6IRF - chains A and D of the 4 polymer chains in the assembly; structure by electron microscopy, 5.10 A resolution (low resolution: residue-level contacts below are approximate; hydrogen-bond / salt-bridge calls are withheld).

[Chain A]
Name: Glutamate receptor ionotropic, NMDA 1
Source organism: Homo sapiens
UniProtKB: Q05586 (NMDZ1_HUMAN); residue numbers follow UniProt; this construct covers 1-847
Chain sequence (847 residues; numbered 1 to 847; the number before each row is that of its first residue):
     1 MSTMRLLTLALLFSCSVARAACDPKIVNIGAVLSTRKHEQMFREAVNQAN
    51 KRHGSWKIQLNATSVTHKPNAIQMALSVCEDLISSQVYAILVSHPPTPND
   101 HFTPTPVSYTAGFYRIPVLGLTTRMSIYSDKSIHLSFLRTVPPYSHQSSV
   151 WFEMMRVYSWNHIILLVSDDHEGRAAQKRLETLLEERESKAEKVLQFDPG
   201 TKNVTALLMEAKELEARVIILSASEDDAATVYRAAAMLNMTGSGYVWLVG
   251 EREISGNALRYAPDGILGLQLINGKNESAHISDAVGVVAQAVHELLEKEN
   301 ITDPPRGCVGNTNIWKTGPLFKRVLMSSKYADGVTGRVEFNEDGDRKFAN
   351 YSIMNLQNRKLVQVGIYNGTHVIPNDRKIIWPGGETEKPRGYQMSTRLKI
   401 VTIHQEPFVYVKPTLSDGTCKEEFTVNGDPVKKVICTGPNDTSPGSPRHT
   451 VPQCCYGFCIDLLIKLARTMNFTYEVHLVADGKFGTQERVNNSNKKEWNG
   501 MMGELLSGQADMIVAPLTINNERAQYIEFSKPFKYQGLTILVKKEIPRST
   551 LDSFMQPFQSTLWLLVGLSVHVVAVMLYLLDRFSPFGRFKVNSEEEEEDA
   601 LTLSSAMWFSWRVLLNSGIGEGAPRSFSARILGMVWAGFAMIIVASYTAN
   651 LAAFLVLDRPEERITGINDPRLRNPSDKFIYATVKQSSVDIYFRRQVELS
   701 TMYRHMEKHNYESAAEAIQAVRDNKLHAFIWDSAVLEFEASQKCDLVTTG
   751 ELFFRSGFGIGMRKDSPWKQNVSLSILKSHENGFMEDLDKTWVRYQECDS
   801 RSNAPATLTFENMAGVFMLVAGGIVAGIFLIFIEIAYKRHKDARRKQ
Unresolved in the structure: 1-24, 549-552, 585-600, 623-625, 659-662, 803-808, 845-847
Differences from the reference sequence: engineered mutation Arg612 (Gly in Q05586)
Disulfides: Cys79-Cys308, Cys420-Cys454, Cys436-Cys455
UniProt features mapped onto this chain:
  - region: Leu603 to Pro624 (Pore-forming)
  - binding site (glycine): Pro516, Thr518, Arg523, Ser688, Asp732
  - glycosylation (N-linked (GlcNAc...) asparagine): Asn61, Asn203, Asn239, Asn276, Asn300, Asn350, Asn368, Asn440, Asn471, Asn491, Asn674, Asn771
  - natural variant: Arg217 (R217W: In NDHMSR), Asp227 (D227H: In NDHMSR; uncertain significance), Arg306 (R306Q: Found in a patient with schizophrenia; uncertain significance), Asp552 (D552E: In NDHMSD), Pro557 (P557R: In NDHMSD), Ser560 (S560SS: In NDHMSD), Gly618 (G618R: In NDHMSD), Gly620 (G620R: In NDHMSD), Ala637 (A637S: In NDHMSD; uncertain significance; A637V: In NDHMSD; uncertain significance), Gly638 (G638A: In NDHMSD; G638V: In NDHMSD), Met641 (M641I: In NDHMSD; M641L: In NDHMSD; M641V: In NDHMSD), Ile642 (I642T: In NDHMSD; uncertain significance), 14 further natural variant entries in UniProt
  - mutagenesis: Ile642 (I642L: Slight decrease in glutamate and glycine agonist potency; mutant channels are activated at 2-fold higher glutamate and glycine concentrations), Val644 (V644M: Increase in glutamate and glycine agonist potency; mutant channels are activated lower glutamate and glycine concentrations), Ala653 (A653G: Increase in glutamate and glycine agonist potency; mutant channels are activated lower glutamate and glycine concentrations), Met813 (M813V: Slight decrease in glycine agonist potency; no effect on glutamate agonist potency)

[Chain D]
Name: Glutamate receptor ionotropic, NMDA 2A
Source organism: Homo sapiens
UniProtKB: Q12879 (NMDE1_HUMAN); the construct has insertions or renumbered stretches relative to UniProt, so the offset changes along the chain: 1-538 = UniProt 1-538; 540-582 = UniProt 539-581; 598-841 = UniProt 598-841
Chain sequence (841 residues; row label = number of the first residue in the row; note: 16 numbers in that range are skipped by the numbering (no residue carries them; nothing is unmodelled there); a row labelled like 582A-582P holds insertion residues (582A, then the next letters in order)):
     1 MGRVGYWTLLVLPALLVWRGPAPSAAAEKGPPALNIAVMLGHSHDVTERE
    51 LRTLWGPEQAAGLPLDVNVVALLMNRTDPKSLITHVCDLMSGARIHGLVF
   101 GDDTDQEAVAQMLDFISSHTFVPILGIHGGASMIMADKDPTSTFFQFGAS
   151 IQQQATVMLKIMQDYDWHVFSLVTTIFPGYREFISFVKTTVDNSFVGWDM
   201 QNVITLDTSFEDAKTQVQLKKIHSSVILLYCSKDEAVLILSEARSLGLTG
   251 YDFFWIVPSLVSGNTELIPKEFPSGLISVSYDDWDYSLEARVRDGIGILT
   301 TAASSMLEKFSYIPEAKASCYGQMERPEVPMHTLHPFMVNVTWDGKDLSF
   351 TEEGYQVHPRLVVIVLNKDREWEKVGKWENHTLSLRHAVWPRYKSFSDCE
   401 PDDNHLSIVTLEEAPFVIVEDIDPLTETCVRNTVPCRKFVKINNSTNEGM
   451 NVKKCCKGFCIDILKKLSRTVKFTYDLYLVTNGKHGKKVNNVWNGMIGEV
   501 VYQRAVMAVGSLTINEERSEVVDFSVPFVETGISVMVS
   540 RSNGTVSPSAFLEPFSASVWVMMFVMLLIVSAIAVFVFEYFSP
582A-582P VGYNRNLAKGKAPHGP
   598 SFTIGKAIWLLWGLVFNNSVPVQNPKGTTSKIMVSVWAFFAVIFLASYTA
   648 NLAAFMIQRRFVDQVTGLSDKKFQRPHDYSPPFRFGTVPNGSTERNIRNN
   698 YPYMHQYMTKFNQKGVEDALVSLKTGKLDAFIYDAAVLNYKAGRDEGCKL
   748 VTIGSGYIFATTGYGIALQKGSPWKRQIDLALLQFVGDGEMEELETLWLT
   798 GICHNEKNEVMSSQLDIDNMAGVFYMLAAAMALSLITFIWEHLF
Unresolved in the structure: 1-33, 399, 540-555, 582A-582P, 614-624, 656, 759-765, 810-813
Differences from the reference sequence: engineered mutation Arg656 (Glu in Q12879), Arg657 (Glu in Q12879)
Disulfides: Cys87-Cys320, Cys436-Cys456
UniProt features mapped onto this chain:
  - region: Phe599 to Gln620 (Pore-forming)
  - binding site (Zn(2+)): His44, His128, Glu266, Asp282
  - binding site (L-glutamate): Ser511, Thr513, Arg518, Ser689, Thr690, Asp731
  - site: Asn614 (Functional determinant of NMDA receptors)
  - glycosylation (N-linked (GlcNAc...) asparagine): Asn75, Asn340, Asn380, Asn443, Asn444, Asn542, Asn687

[How chain A and chain D interact]
Contacting residue pairs (69):
  Glu188(A) with Arg773(D)
  Ile519(A) with Leu780(D)
  Asn520(A) with Leu780(D)
  Asn521(A) with Leu777(D); Leu780(D); Gln781(D)
  Ala524(A) with Leu780(D)
  Gln525(A) with Leu777(D)
  Lys531(A) with Ser519(D)
  Tyr535(A) with Pro527(D); Glu530(D)
  Met607(A) with Ile629(D)
  Trp608(A) with Thr625(D); Thr626(D); Ser627(D); Lys628(D); Ile629(D); Met630(D)
  Trp611(A) with Ile629(D); Ser632(D); Val633(D)
  Leu615(A) with Ile629(D); Ser632(D); Val633(D); Phe636(D)
  Ser617(A) with Leu611(D); Ser632(D)
  Thr648(A) with Ala643(D)
  Leu651(A) with Ala643(D); Ala647(D)
  Leu655(A) with Ala647(D)
  Val656(A) with Gln655(D)
  Gln696(A) with Gly784(D); Asp785(D)
  Phe754(A) with Gly784(D)
  Arg755(A) with Glu530(D); Val783(D)
  Leu774(A) with Glu516(D); Ser519(D)
  Leu777(A) with Asn515(D); Glu516(D); Ser519(D)
  His780(A) with Ala757(D); Thr758(D)
  Glu781(A) with Asn515(D); Glu516(D); Glu517(D); Asn693(D)
  Met785(A) with Thr758(D)
  Glu786(A) with Phe756(D); Ala757(D); Thr758(D)
  Thr809(A) with Ser557(D); Val558(D); Tyr645(D)
  Phe810(A) with Tyr645(D)
  Met813(A) with Val558(D); Phe641(D)
  Val816(A) with Phe641(D)
  Phe817(A) with Met561(D); Met565(D)
  Val820(A) with Met565(D); Trp634(D); Phe637(D)
  Ile824(A) with Ile572(D); Trp634(D)
  Ile828(A) with Ile572(D)
  Arg839(A) with Tyr579(D); Pro582(D)
Other interface residues (no listed pair), chain A (42 interface residues in all): Glu528, Ala652, Leu752, Lys778, Asn782, Arg794, Ile831
Other interface residues (no listed pair), chain D (54 interface residues in all): Ile514, Val569, Val576, Phe580, Ser644, Asn648, Ala650, Ala651, Asn696, Tyr754, Ile755, Glu789, Glu792

[Overview]
42 residues of chain A and 54 residues of chain D are in contact. From UniProt: 5 glycine-binding residues and
4 mutagenesis sites on chain A; 4 Zn2+-binding residues and 6 L-glutamate-binding residues on chain D.
Here chain A is Glutamate receptor ionotropic, NMDA 1 and chain D is Glutamate receptor ionotropic, NMDA 2A,
both from Homo sapiens. Entry 6IRF (Structure of the human GluN1/GluN2A NMDA receptor in the
glutamate/glycine-bound state at pH 6.3, Class I) was determined by electron microscopy together with 6IRA,
6IRG and 6IRH from the same study.
